Entry 1VZ8 (X-ray diffraction, 2.75 A resolution); this record covers chains A and B.

# Chain A (and B)
Molecule: Ornithine acetyl-transferase
Organism: Streptomyces clavuligerus
Notes: EC 2.3.1.35; chain B of this document is another copy of the same molecule, construct and numbering; everything in this record applies to it too
Reference sequence: Q53940 (Q53940); residues 1-393 here = UniProt positions 1-393
Chain sequence (393 residues; each row starts with the number of its first residue):
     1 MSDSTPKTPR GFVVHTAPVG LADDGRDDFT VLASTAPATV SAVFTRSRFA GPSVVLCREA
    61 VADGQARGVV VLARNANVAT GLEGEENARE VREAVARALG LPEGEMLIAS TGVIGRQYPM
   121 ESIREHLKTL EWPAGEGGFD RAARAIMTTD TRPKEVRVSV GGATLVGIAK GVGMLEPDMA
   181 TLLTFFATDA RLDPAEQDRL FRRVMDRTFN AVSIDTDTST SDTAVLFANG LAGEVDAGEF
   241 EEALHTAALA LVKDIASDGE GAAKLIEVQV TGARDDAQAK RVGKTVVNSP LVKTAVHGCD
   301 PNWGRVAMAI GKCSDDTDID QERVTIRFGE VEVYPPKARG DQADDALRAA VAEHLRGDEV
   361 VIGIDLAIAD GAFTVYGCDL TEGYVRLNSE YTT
Unresolved in the structure: 1-7, 337-343, 391-393 (chain B: 1-7, 337-343)
Modified positions: Mse1 (selenomethionine); Mse106, Mse120, Mse147, Mse174, Mse179, Mse205, Mse308 (selenomethionine; parent Met)

# How chain A and chain B interact
Pairs across the interface - 95 pairs, chain A then chain B:
  Arg46(A) - Ser314(B)
  Ser47(A) - Gly311(B)
  Arg48(A) - Gly311(B)  hydrogen bond (backbone-backbone)
  Arg48(A) - Cys313(B)
  Arg48(A) - Asp316(B)
  Arg48(A) - Thr317(B)  hydrogen bond (side chain-backbone)
  Arg48(A) - Ile319(B)  hydrogen bond (side chain-backbone)
  Arg48(A) - Gln321(B)  hydrogen bond (backbone-side chain)
  Phe49(A) - Ala307(B)
  Phe49(A) - Gly311(B)
  Phe49(A) - Gln321(B)
  Phe49(A) - Tyr334(B)
  Ala50(A) - Gln321(B)  hydrogen bond (backbone-side chain)
  Ala79(A) - Trp303(B)  hydrophobic
  Ile114(A) - Gly304(B)
  Gly115(A) - Trp303(B)
  Mse174(A) - Leu291(B)  hydrophobic
  Mse174(A) - Mse308(B)  hydrophobic
  Asp178(A) - Ser314(B)
  Asp215(A) - Pro290(B)
  Thr216(A) - Pro290(B)
  Thr216(A) - Lys312(B)  hydrogen bond (backbone-side chain)
  Asp217(A) - Ser289(B)  hydrogen bond
  Asp217(A) - Pro290(B)
  Asp217(A) - Leu291(B)  hydrogen bond (side chain-backbone)
  Asp217(A) - Mse308(B)
  Asp217(A) - Lys312(B)  salt bridge
  Thr218(A) - Mse308(B)
  Thr218(A) - Lys312(B)
  Ser289(A) - Asp217(B)  hydrogen bond
  Pro290(A) - Asp215(B)
  Pro290(A) - Thr216(B)
  Pro290(A) - Asp217(B)
  Pro290(A) - Tyr384(B)
  Leu291(A) - Mse174(B)  hydrophobic
  Leu291(A) - Asp215(B)
  Leu291(A) - Asp217(B)  hydrogen bond (backbone-side chain)
  Leu291(A) - Tyr384(B)
  Leu291(A) - Asn388(B)
  Thr294(A) - Asn388(B)  hydrogen bond (side chain-backbone)
  Thr294(A) - Ser389(B)
  Ala295(A) - Asn388(B)
  His297(A) - Ser389(B)
  Gly298(A) - Ser389(B)
  Asp300(A) - Thr392(B)  hydrogen bond
  Asn302(A) - Thr392(B)
  Asn302(A) - Thr393(B)  hydrogen bond
  Trp303(A) - Ala79(B)  hydrophobic
  Trp303(A) - Gly115(B)
  Gly304(A) - Ile114(B)
  Arg305(A) - Asn388(B)  hydrogen bond (side chain-backbone)
  Arg305(A) - Tyr391(B)  hydrogen bond (side chain-backbone)
  Arg305(A) - Thr392(B)
  Arg305(A) - Thr393(B)
  Ala307(A) - Phe49(B)
  Mse308(A) - Mse174(B)
  Mse308(A) - Asp217(B)
  Mse308(A) - Thr218(B)
  Mse308(A) - Thr220(B)
  Gly311(A) - Ser47(B)
  Gly311(A) - Arg48(B)  hydrogen bond (backbone-backbone)
  Gly311(A) - Phe49(B)
  Lys312(A) - Thr216(B)  hydrogen bond (side chain-backbone)
  Lys312(A) - Asp217(B)  salt bridge
  Lys312(A) - Thr218(B)
  Cys313(A) - Arg48(B)
  Ser314(A) - Arg46(B)
  Ser314(A) - Asp178(B)
  Asp316(A) - Arg48(B)
  Thr317(A) - Arg48(B)  hydrogen bond (backbone-side chain)
  Ile319(A) - Arg48(B)  hydrogen bond (backbone-side chain)
  Gln321(A) - Arg48(B)  hydrogen bond (side chain-backbone)
  Gln321(A) - Phe49(B)
  Gln321(A) - Ala50(B)  hydrogen bond (side chain-backbone)
  Gln321(A) - Ala79(B)
  Tyr334(A) - Phe49(B)
  Leu380(A) - Val385(B)
  Thr381(A) - Val385(B)
  Glu382(A) - Glu382(B)
  Glu382(A) - Val385(B)
  Glu382(A) - Arg386(B)  salt bridge
  Tyr384(A) - Pro290(B)
  Tyr384(A) - Leu291(B)
  Tyr384(A) - Thr294(B)
  Val385(A) - Leu380(B)
  Val385(A) - Thr381(B)
  Val385(A) - Glu382(B)
  Val385(A) - Val385(B)  hydrophobic
  Asn388(A) - Leu291(B)
  Asn388(A) - Thr294(B)
  Asn388(A) - Ala295(B)
  Asn388(A) - Arg305(B)  hydrogen bond (backbone-side chain)
  Ser389(A) - Thr294(B)
  Ser389(A) - His297(B)
  Ser389(A) - Gly298(B)
Also at the interface, not in a pair above, chain A (50 interface residues in all): Glu85, Thr220, Ile310, Asp318, Val324, Arg386
Also at the interface, not in a pair above, chain B (53 interface residues in all): Ser219, Ile310, Asp318, Asp320, Glu322, Val324

# Overview
50 residues of chain A face 53 of chain B across their interface, with 22 hydrogen bonds and 3 salt bridges.
Polar contacts include Asp217(A)-Lys312(B), Glu382(A)-Arg386(B) and Arg48(A)-Thr317(B).
Chain A and chain B are both Ornithine acetyl-transferase (Streptomyces clavuligerus); the structure,
Ornithine Acetyltransferase (ORF6 Gene Product - Clavulanic Acid Biosynthesis) from Streptomyces clavuligerus
(SeMet structure), was determined by X-ray diffraction (same publication as 1VZ6 and 1VZ7).
